PDB entry 5MM2 | electron microscopy, 2.70 A resolution | chains B and C of the 3 polymer chains in the assembly

Chain B:
Molecule: capsid protein VP4B
Organism: Nora virus
UniProtKB: Q27YG7 (CAPS4_NORAV); residues 1-251 here correspond to UniProt positions 265-515 (UniProt number = residue number + 264)
Chain sequence (251 residues; each row starts with the number of its first residue):
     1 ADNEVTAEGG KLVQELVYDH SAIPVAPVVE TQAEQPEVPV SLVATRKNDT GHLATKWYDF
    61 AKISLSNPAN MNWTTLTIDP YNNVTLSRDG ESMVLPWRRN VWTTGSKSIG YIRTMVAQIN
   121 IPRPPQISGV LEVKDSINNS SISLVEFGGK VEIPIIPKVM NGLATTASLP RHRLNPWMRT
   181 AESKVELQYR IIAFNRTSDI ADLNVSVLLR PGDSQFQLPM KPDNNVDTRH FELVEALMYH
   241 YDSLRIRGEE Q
Unresolved in the structure: 1, 243-251

Chain C:
Molecule: Capsid protein VP4A
Organism: Nora virus
UniProtKB: D2WFA0 (D2WFA0_NORAV); numbering as in UniProt (aligned over 1-264)
Chain sequence (264 residues; row label = number of the first residue in the row):
     1 MQNPTQTMHI YDMPLRVIAG LSTLAKTTEE DDNTSTGIVV SEVGEPQVVN HPAWIDPFVA
    61 YQLRAPRKNI TPDFIFGRAD IGNAFSAFLP RRFSAPAVGT RLVVDPVFTY QQRTVLGLYN
   121 YFHADFYYIV HVPAPLGTGI YLKIYAPEFD TTTVTRGIRF KPSASPTIAL SVPWSNDLST
   181 VETSVGRVGQ SGGSIVIETI EDNSNETVNT PLSITVWCCM ANIKATGYRH ADTSAYNEKG
   241 MNFIPVPVPK PPVPPTKPIT GEEQ
Unresolved in the structure: 250-264

Interface between chain B and chain C:
Contacting residue pairs (87; chain B residue first):
  Asp2(B) - Ser22(C)  hydrogen bond (backbone-backbone)
  Asp2(B) - Thr23(C)
  Asn3(B) - Thr23(C)
  Glu4(B) - Thr23(C)
  Glu4(B) - Ser163(C)
  Glu4(B) - Ala164(C)
  Glu4(B) - Ser165(C)
  Glu4(B) - Pro166(C)
  Thr6(B) - Ser163(C)  hydrogen bond (side chain-backbone)
  Thr6(B) - Ala164(C)  hydrogen bond (side chain-backbone)
  Glu8(B) - Ile38(C)
  Glu8(B) - Lys161(C)  salt bridge
  Glu8(B) - Ser163(C)  hydrogen bond
  Glu8(B) - Ala164(C)
  Gly10(B) - Thr36(C)
  Leu12(B) - Ser35(C)
  Leu12(B) - Thr36(C)
  Val13(B) - Ser35(C)  hydrogen bond (backbone-backbone)
  Gln14(B) - Ser35(C)
  Val25(B) - Thr34(C)
  Val25(B) - Ser41(C)
  Ala26(B) - Gly44(C)
  Ala26(B) - Glu45(C)
  Pro27(B) - Glu42(C)
  Pro27(B) - Val43(C)
  Pro27(B) - Gly44(C)  hydrogen bond (backbone-backbone)
  Pro27(B) - Arg156(C)
  Val28(B) - Arg156(C)
  Val29(B) - Gln62(C)
  Val29(B) - Leu63(C)
  Val29(B) - Arg64(C)
  Val29(B) - Ala65(C)  hydrophobic
  Val29(B) - Pro66(C)
  Glu30(B) - Ala65(C)
  Thr31(B) - Arg156(C)
  Thr55(B) - Glu42(C)
  Thr55(B) - Arg156(C)  hydrogen bond (backbone-side chain)
  Lys56(B) - Glu42(C)
  Lys56(B) - Thr155(C)
  Lys56(B) - Arg156(C)
  Trp57(B) - Glu42(C)  hydrogen bond (backbone-side chain)
  Trp57(B) - Arg159(C)  hydrogen bond (backbone-side chain)
  Asp59(B) - Lys143(C)  salt bridge
  Asp59(B) - Arg159(C)  salt bridge
  Lys62(B) - Ile200(C)  hydrogen bond (side chain-backbone)
  Lys62(B) - Glu201(C)
  Gln118(B) - Val40(C)
  Asn120(B) - Gly37(C)  hydrogen bond (side chain-backbone)
  Asn120(B) - Val40(C)
  Asn120(B) - Tyr141(C)  hydrogen bond
  Asn120(B) - Lys161(C)  hydrogen bond
  Ile121(B) - Lys161(C)  hydrogen bond (backbone-side chain)
  Pro122(B) - Gly139(C)
  Pro122(B) - Ile140(C)
  Pro122(B) - Tyr141(C)  hydrophobic
  Pro122(B) - Lys161(C)
  Pro122(B) - Glu201(C)
  Pro122(B) - Asn203(C)  hydrogen bond (backbone-side chain)
  Arg123(B) - Thr138(C)
  Arg123(B) - Gly139(C)
  Pro124(B) - Gly137(C)
  Pro124(B) - Thr138(C)
  Pro124(B) - Gly139(C)
  Pro124(B) - Asn203(C)
  Pro125(B) - Leu136(C)
  Pro125(B) - Gly137(C)
  Gln126(B) - Gly137(C)
  Gln126(B) - Asn205(C)  hydrogen bond
  Gly148(B) - Lys161(C)  hydrogen bond (backbone-side chain)
  Gly149(B) - Lys161(C)
  Lys150(B) - Thr34(C)
  Lys150(B) - Ser35(C)
  Lys150(B) - Thr36(C)  hydrogen bond (side chain-backbone)
  Lys150(B) - Gly37(C)
  Lys150(B) - Val40(C)
  Asp199(B) - Asn205(C)  hydrogen bond
  Asp199(B) - Glu206(C)  hydrogen bond (backbone-backbone)
  Ile200(B) - Asn203(C)
  Ile200(B) - Ser204(C)
  Ile200(B) - Asn205(C)
  Leu203(B) - Asn203(C)  hydrogen bond (backbone-side chain)
  Asn204(B) - Glu201(C)
  Asn204(B) - Asn203(C)  hydrogen bond (backbone-side chain)
  Val205(B) - Glu201(C)  hydrogen bond (backbone-side chain)
  Ser206(B) - Ile200(C)
  Ser206(B) - Glu201(C)  hydrogen bond (backbone-side chain)
  Leu208(B) - Arg159(C)
Interface residues without a listed pair, chain B (45 interface residues in all): Val5, Gly9, Lys11, Arg88, Asp202, Arg210
Interface residues without a listed pair, chain C (45 interface residues in all): Leu24, Val98, Pro135, Thr152, Val154, Thr207

In short:
The chain B/chain C interface involves 45 residues from each chain, with 24 hydrogen bonds and 3 salt bridges.
Among the polar pairs are Glu8(B)-Lys161(C), Asp59(B)-Lys143(C) and Asp59(B)-Arg159(C).
Here chain B is capsid protein VP4B and chain C is Capsid protein VP4A, both from Nora virus. Entry 5MM2 (nora
virus structure) was determined by electron microscopy.
